PDB entry 6HED | electron microscopy, 6.95 A resolution (low resolution: residue-level contacts below are approximate; hydrogen-bond / salt-bridge calls are withheld) | chains d and k of the 34 polymer chains in the assembly

Chain d:
Molecule: Proteasome subunit alpha
From: Archaeoglobus fulgidus DSM 4304
Notes: EC 3.4.25.1
UniProtKB: O29760 (PSA_ARCFU); numbering as in UniProt (aligned over 5-246)
Sequence (242 residues; each row starts with the number of its first residue):
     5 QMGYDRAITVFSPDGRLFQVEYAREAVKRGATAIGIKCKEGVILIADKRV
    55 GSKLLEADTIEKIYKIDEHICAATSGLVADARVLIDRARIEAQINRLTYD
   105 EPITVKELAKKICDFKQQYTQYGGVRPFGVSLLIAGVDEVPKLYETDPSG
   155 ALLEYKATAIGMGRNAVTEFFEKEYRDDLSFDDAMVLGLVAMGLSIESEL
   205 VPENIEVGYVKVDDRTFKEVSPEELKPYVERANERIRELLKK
Unresolved in the structure: 5-9

Chain k:
Molecule: Proteasome subunit beta
From: Archaeoglobus fulgidus DSM 4304
Notes: EC 3.4.25.1
UniProtKB: Q9P996 (PSB_ARCFU); numbering as in UniProt (aligned over 12-213)
Sequence (202 residues; row label = number of the first residue in the row):
    12 TTTVGLVCKDGVVMATEKRATMGNFIASKAAKKIYQIADRMAMTTAGSVG
    62 DAQFLARIIKIEANLYEIRRERKPTVRAIATLTSNLLNSYRYFPYLVQLL
   112 IGGIDSEGKSIYSIDPIGGAIEEKDIVATGSGSLTAYGVLEDRFTPEIGV
   162 DEAVELAVRAIYSAMKRDSASGDGIDVVKITEDEFYQYSPEEVEQILAKF
   212 RK
Curated features (UniProtKB/Swiss-Prot):
  - active site: Thr12 (Nucleophile)

Chain d / chain k interface:
Residue-residue contacts (19):
  Glu65(d) with Glu82(k)
  Lys69(d) with Ile79(k)
  Ile70(d) with Ile79(k)
  Asp90(d) with Arg80(k)
  Arg93(d) with Ile79(k); Arg80(k); Glu82(k)
  Ile94(d) with Arg80(k)
  Gln97(d) with Ile72(k); Asn75(k); Leu76(k); Ile79(k)
  Arg100(d) with Lys71(k); Ile72(k); Asn75(k)
  Leu101(d) with Arg68(k); Ile69(k); Ile72(k)
  Asp104(d) with Arg68(k)

In short:
10 residues of chain d face 9 of chain k across their interface. UniProt lists active-site residue Thr12(k) on
chain k.
Here chain d is Proteasome subunit alpha and chain k is Proteasome subunit beta, both from Archaeoglobus
fulgidus DSM 4304. Entry 6HED (PAN-proteasome in state 5) was determined by electron microscopy together with
6HE5, 6HE7, 6HE8, 6HE9, 6HEA and 6HEC from the same study.
